6LA6 - chains C and D of the 6 polymer chains in the assembly; structure by electron microscopy, 2.39 A resolution.

[Chain C]
Protein: Capsid protein VP3
From: Echovirus E11
Sequence (238 residues; row label = number of the first residue in the row):
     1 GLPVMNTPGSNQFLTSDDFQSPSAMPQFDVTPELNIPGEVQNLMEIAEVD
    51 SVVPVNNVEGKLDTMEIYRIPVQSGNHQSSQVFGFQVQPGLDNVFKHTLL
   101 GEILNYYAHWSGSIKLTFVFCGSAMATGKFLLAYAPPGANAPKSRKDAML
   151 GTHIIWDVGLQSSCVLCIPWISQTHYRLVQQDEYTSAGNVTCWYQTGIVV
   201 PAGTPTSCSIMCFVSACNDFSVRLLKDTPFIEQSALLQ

[Chain D]
Protein: Capsid protein VP4
From: Echovirus E11
Sequence (69 residues; each row starts with the number of its first residue):
     1 MGAQVSTQKTGAHETGLNASGRSIIHYTNINYYKDAASNSANRQDFSQDP
    51 GKFTEPVKDIMVKSLPALN
Unresolved in the structure: 14-23

[How chain C and chain D interact]
Pairs across the interface (28; chain C residue first):
  Asp18(C) - Ser40(D)
  Asp18(C) - Arg43(D)  salt bridge
  Phe19(C) - Ser40(D)
  Gln20(C) - Asn29(D)
  Gln20(C) - Ile30(D)  hydrogen bond (side chain-backbone)
  Gln20(C) - Asn31(D)
  Gln20(C) - Tyr32(D)  hydrogen bond (side chain-backbone)
  Gln20(C) - Tyr33(D)
  Gln20(C) - Ser38(D)
  Ser21(C) - Tyr33(D)
  Ser21(C) - Ser38(D)  hydrogen bond (backbone-side chain)
  Pro22(C) - Tyr33(D)
  Ser23(C) - Asp35(D)
  Ser23(C) - Ser38(D)
  Pro26(C) - Asp35(D)
  Gln27(C) - Asp35(D)  hydrogen bond (backbone-side chain)
  Gly38(C) - Lys52(D)
  Glu39(C) - Lys52(D)  hydrogen bond (backbone-side chain)
  Glu39(C) - Phe53(D)
  Gln41(C) - Ser47(D)  hydrogen bond
  Asn42(C) - Gln48(D)
  Glu45(C) - Gln48(D)
  Glu45(C) - Asp49(D)  hydrogen bond (side chain-backbone)
  Glu48(C) - Pro50(D)
  Glu48(C) - Thr54(D)
  Gln161(C) - Pro66(D)
  Gln161(C) - Ala67(D)  hydrogen bond (side chain-backbone)
  Gln161(C) - Leu68(D)  hydrogen bond (side chain-backbone)
Interface residues without a listed pair, chain C (19 interface residues in all): Ser16, Met25, Val40, Val49
Interface residues without a listed pair, chain D (20 interface residues in all): Lys34

[Overview]
19 residues of chain C face 20 of chain D across their interface; the contacts include 9 hydrogen bonds and 1
salt bridge. Polar pairs include Asp18(C)-Arg43(D), Gln20(C)-Ile30(D) and Gln20(C)-Tyr32(D).
Chain C is Capsid protein VP3 and chain D is Capsid protein VP4, both from Echovirus E11; the structure,
Cryo-EM structure of echovirus 11 complexed with its uncoating receptor FcRn at pH 7.4, was determined by
electron microscopy together with 6LA3, 6LA4, 6LA5, 6LA7, 6LAO, 6LAP and 3 further entries from the same
study.
